Entry 8QL7 (X-ray diffraction, 1.80 A resolution); this record covers chains A and B of the 3 polymer chains in the assembly.

== Chain A ==
Name: Tubulin alpha-1B chain
Organism: Bos taurus
UniProtKB: P81947 (TBA1B_BOVIN); residues 1-451 here = UniProt positions 1-451
Amino-acid sequence (451 residues; numbered 1 to 451; the number before each row is that of its first residue):
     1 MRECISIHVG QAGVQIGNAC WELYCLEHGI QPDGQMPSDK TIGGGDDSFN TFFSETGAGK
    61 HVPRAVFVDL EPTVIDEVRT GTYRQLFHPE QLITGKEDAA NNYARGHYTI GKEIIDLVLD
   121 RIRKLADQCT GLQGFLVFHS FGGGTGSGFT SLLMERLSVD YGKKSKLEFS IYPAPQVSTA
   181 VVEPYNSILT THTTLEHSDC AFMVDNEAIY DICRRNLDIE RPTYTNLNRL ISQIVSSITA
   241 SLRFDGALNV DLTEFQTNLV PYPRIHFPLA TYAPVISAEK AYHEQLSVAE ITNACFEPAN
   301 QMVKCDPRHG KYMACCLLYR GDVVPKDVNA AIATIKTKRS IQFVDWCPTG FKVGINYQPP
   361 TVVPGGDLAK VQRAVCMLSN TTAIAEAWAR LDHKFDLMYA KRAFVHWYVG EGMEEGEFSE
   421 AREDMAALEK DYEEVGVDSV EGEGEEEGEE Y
Disordered / not traced: 437-451
Ion coordination: Ca2+: D39, T41, G44, E55
Ligand contacts:
  - GTP (guanosine-5'-triphosphate): G10, Q11, A12, Q15, I16, D69, D98, A99, A100, N101, N102, S140, G142, G143, G144, T145, G146, I171, P173, V177, S178, T179, E183, N206, Y224, L227, N228, I231
  - Azo-Combretastatin A4 (trans) (VYT): T179, A180, V181

== Chain B ==
Name: Tubulin beta-2B chain
Organism: Bos taurus
UniProtKB: Q6B856 (TBB2B_BOVIN); residues 1-445 here = UniProt positions 1-445
Amino-acid sequence (445 residues; row label = number of the first residue in the row):
     1 MREIVHIQAG QCGNQIGAKF WEVISDEHGI DPTGSYHGDS DLQLERINVY YNEATGNKYV
    61 PRAILVDLEP GTMDSVRSGP FGQIFRPDNF VFGQSGAGNN WAKGHYTEGA ELVDSVLDVV
   121 RKESESCDCL QGFQLTHSLG GGTGSGMGTL LISKIREEYP DRIMNTFSVM PSPKVSDTVV
   181 EPYNATLSVH QLVENTDETY CIDNEALYDI CFRTLKLTTP TYGDLNHLVS ATMSGVTTCL
   241 RFPGQLNADL RKLAVNMVPF PRLHFFMPGF APLTSRGSQQ YRALTVPELT QQMFDSKNMM
   301 AACDPRHGRY LTVAAIFRGR MSMKEVDEQM LNVQNKNSSY FVEWIPNNVK TAVCDIPPRG
   361 LKMSATFIGN STAIQELFKR ISEQFTAMFR RKAFLHWYTG EGMDEMEFTE AESNMNDLVS
   421 EYQQYQDATA DEQGEFEEEE GEDEA
Disordered / not traced: 279-283, 432-445
UniProt features mapped onto this chain:
  - motif: M1 to I4 (MREI motif)
  - binding site (GTP): Q11, E69, S138, G142, T143, G144, N204, N226
  - binding site (Mg(2+)): E69
  - modified residue: S40 (Phosphoserine), T55 (Phosphothreonine), K58 (N6-acetyllysine), S172 (Phosphoserine), T285 (Phosphothreonine), T290 (Phosphothreonine), R318 (Omega-N-methylarginine), E438 (5-glutamyl polyglutamate)
  - cross-link (Glycyl lysine isopeptide (Lys-Gly)): K58 (interchain with G-Cter in ubiquitin), K324 (interchain with G-Cter in ubiquitin)
Ligand contacts:
  - GTP (guanosine-5'-triphosphate): G10, Q11, C12, Q15, I16, D67, G96, A97, G98, N99, N100, S138, G140, G141, G142, T143, G144, V169, P171, V175, S176, E181, N204, L207, Y222, L225, N226
  - Azo-Combretastatin A4 (trans) (VYT): V236, C239, L240, A248, D249, L253, N256, M257, T312, V313, A314, A315, I316, N347, N348, V349, K350, A352, I368

== Chain A / chain B interface ==
Contacting residue pairs - 53 pairs, chain A then chain B:
  E71(A) - N247(B)
  T73(A) - N247(B)  hydrogen bond
  K96(A) - M1(B)
  K96(A) - D128(B)
  E97(A) - M1(B)
  E97(A) - R162(B)  salt bridge
  E97(A) - R251(B)  salt bridge
  D98(A) - K252(B)  salt bridge
  A100(A) - R251(B)
  A100(A) - K252(B)
  A100(A) - V255(B)
  N101(A) - K252(B)
  N101(A) - N256(B)  hydrogen bond
  R105(A) - R251(B)
  P175(A) - N347(B)
  S178(A) - N347(B)  hydrogen bond
  S178(A) - K350(B)
  T179(A) - K350(B)
  A180(A) - N256(B)
  V181(A) - N256(B)  hydrogen bond (backbone-side chain)
  V181(A) - I345(B)  hydrophobic
  V181(A) - P346(B)
  V181(A) - N347(B)
  E220(A) - K324(B)  salt bridge
  R221(A) - M323(B)
  R221(A) - K324(B)
  R221(A) - D327(B)  salt bridge
  Y224(A) - Q245(B)
  K394(A) - P346(B)
  K394(A) - N347(B)
  L397(A) - E343(B)
  L397(A) - W344(B)
  L397(A) - A430(B)  hydrophobic
  M398(A) - W344(B)
  M398(A) - P346(B)
  K401(A) - F260(B)
  K401(A) - W344(B)
  K401(A) - A428(B)
  K401(A) - T429(B)  hydrogen bond (side chain-backbone)
  R402(A) - F260(B)
  A403(A) - P259(B)
  A403(A) - F260(B)  hydrophobic
  F404(A) - V255(B)
  F404(A) - N256(B)
  F404(A) - V258(B)
  F404(A) - P259(B)  hydrogen bond (backbone-backbone)
  H406(A) - V258(B)
  H406(A) - P259(B)
  H406(A) - F260(B)
  H406(A) - P261(B)
  W407(A) - A254(B)
  W407(A) - V255(B)
  W407(A) - V258(B)  hydrogen bond (side chain-backbone)
Other interface residues (no listed pair), chain A (26 interface residues in all): V182
Other interface residues (no listed pair), chain B (31 interface residues in all): R2, C129, L246, D249, T312

== Summary ==
The interface between chain A and chain B involves 26 residues on one side and 31 on the other; the contacts
include 7 hydrogen bonds and 5 salt bridges. Polar pairs include E97(A)-R162(B), E97(A)-R251(B) and
D98(A)-K252(B).
Chain A is Tubulin alpha-1B chain and chain B is Tubulin beta-2B chain, both from Bos taurus; the structure,
Ultrafast structural transitions in an azobenzene photoswitch at near-atomic resolution: 35 ps structure, was
determined by X-ray diffraction.
